4FA4 - chains D and F of the 6 polymer chains in the assembly; structure by X-ray diffraction, 2.14 A resolution.

# Chain D (and F)
Protein: Methylamine dehydrogenase heavy chain
Source organism: Paracoccus denitrificans
Notes: EC 1.4.99.3; chain F of this document is another copy of the same molecule, construct and numbering; everything in this record applies to it too
Reference sequence: A1BB97 (A1BB97_PARDP); residues 2-386 here correspond to UniProt positions 33-417 (UniProt number = residue number + 31)
Chain sequence (385 residues; each row starts with the number of its first residue):
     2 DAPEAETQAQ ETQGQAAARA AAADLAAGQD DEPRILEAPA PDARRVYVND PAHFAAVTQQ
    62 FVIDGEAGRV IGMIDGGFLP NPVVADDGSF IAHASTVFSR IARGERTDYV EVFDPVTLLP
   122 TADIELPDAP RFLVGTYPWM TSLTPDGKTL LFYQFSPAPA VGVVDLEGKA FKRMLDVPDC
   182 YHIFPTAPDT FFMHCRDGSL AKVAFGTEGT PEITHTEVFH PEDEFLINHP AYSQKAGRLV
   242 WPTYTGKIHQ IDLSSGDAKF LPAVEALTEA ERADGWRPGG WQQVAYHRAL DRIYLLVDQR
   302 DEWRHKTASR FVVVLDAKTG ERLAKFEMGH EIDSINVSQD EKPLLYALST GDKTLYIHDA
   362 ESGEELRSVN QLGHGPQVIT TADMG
Not modelled in the structure: 2-10
Cystine bridges: Cys181-Cys196

# Interface between chain D and chain F
Contacting residue pairs (23; chain D residue first):
  Val58(D) with Val58(F), hydrophobic; Ile102(F), hydrophobic
  Asp76(D) with Ala103(F)
  Gly77(D) with Ile102(F)
  Gly78(D) with Ile102(F)
  Val98(D) with Ile102(F), hydrophobic
  Arg101(D) with Val98(F); Tyr110(F); Asp124(F), salt bridge
  Ile102(D) with Val58(F), hydrophobic; Gly77(F); Gly78(F); Val98(F), hydrophobic; Tyr110(F)
  Ala103(D) with Asp76(F)
  Arg104(D) with Glu112(F), salt bridge; Pro121(F)
  Tyr110(D) with Arg101(F); Ile102(F)
  Glu112(D) with Arg104(F), salt bridge
  Pro121(D) with Arg104(F)
  Asp124(D) with Arg101(F), salt bridge
  His375(D) with His375(F)
Other interface residues (no listed pair), chain D (17 interface residues in all): Ser100, Thr108, Phe114
Other interface residues (no listed pair), chain F (17 interface residues in all): Ser100, Thr108, Phe114

# Overview
The chain D/chain F interface involves 17 residues from each chain, with 4 salt bridges. Among the polar pairs
are Arg101(D)-Asp124(F) and Arg104(D)-Glu112(F).
Both chains are Methylamine dehydrogenase heavy chain (Paracoccus denitrificans). Entry 4FA4 (Crystal
Structure of WT MauG in Complex with Pre-Methylamine Dehydrogenase Aged 10 Days) was determined by X-ray
diffraction (same publication as 4FA1, 4FA5, 4FA9, 4FAN, 4FAV and 4FB1).
